PDB entry 2WAB | X-ray diffraction, 1.90 A resolution | chain A

== Chain A ==
Name: Endoglucanase E
Source organism: Clostridium thermocellum
Notes: EC 3.2.1.4; fragment: c terminal domain cel5c-ces2a, residues 485-814
UniProtKB: P10477 (GUNE_CLOTM); residues 4-333 here correspond to UniProt positions 485-814 (UniProt number = residue number + 481)
Chain sequence (341 residues; numbered 1 to 341; the number before each row is that of its first residue):
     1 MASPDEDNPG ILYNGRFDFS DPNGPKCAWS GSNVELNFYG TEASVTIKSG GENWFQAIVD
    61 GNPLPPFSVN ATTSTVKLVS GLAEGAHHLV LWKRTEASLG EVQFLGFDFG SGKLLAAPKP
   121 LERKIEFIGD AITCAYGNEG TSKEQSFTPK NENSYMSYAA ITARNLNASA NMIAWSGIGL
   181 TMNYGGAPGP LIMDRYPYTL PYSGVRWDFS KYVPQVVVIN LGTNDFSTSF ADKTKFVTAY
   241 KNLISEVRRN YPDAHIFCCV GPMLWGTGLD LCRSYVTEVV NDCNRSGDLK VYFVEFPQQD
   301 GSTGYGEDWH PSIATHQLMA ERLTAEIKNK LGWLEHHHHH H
Unresolved in the structure: 1-7, 335-341
Differences from the reference sequence: engineered mutation Ala-131 (Ser612 in P10477)
Curated features (UniProtKB/Swiss-Prot):
  - site: Gly-177 (Transition state stabilizer), Asn-224 (Transition state stabilizer), His-310 (Increases nucleophilicity of active site Ser)
What the authors report for this chain:
  - binding site for beta-D-glucopyranose: Tyr-184, Trp-265, Trp-309, His-310
  - mutagenesis - H310A: abolished catalytic activity
  - mutagenesis - D308A, D308N: unchanged catalytic activity on 4-NPAc
  - mutagenesis - Y184A, W265A, W309A: unchanged catalytic activity on xylan
  - mutagenesis - Y202A: unchanged catalytic activity
  - mutagenesis - Y184A, W265A, W309A: abolished binding to cellohexaose
  - mutagenesis - Y184A, W265A, W309A: abolished binding to beta-glucan
  - mutagenesis - H310A (20-fold): decreased binding to cellohexaose
  - mutagenesis - Y202A: unchanged binding to cellohexaose

== Overview ==
From the paper: a binding site for beta-D-glucopyranose at Tyr-184, Trp-265 and Trp-309 among others; Y184A,
W265A and W309A abolish binding to cellohexaose; 7 substitutions were tested in all.
Chain A is Endoglucanase E (Clostridium thermocellum); the structure, Structure of an active site mutant of a
family two carbohydrate esterase from Clostridium thermocellum in ..., was determined by X-ray diffraction,
deposited together with 2WAO, 2W9X and 2WAA.
